Entry 4XHJ (X-ray diffraction, 3.16 A resolution); this record covers chains A and B of the 4 polymer chains in the assembly.

# Chain A
Name: Envelope glycoprotein H
Organism: Human herpesvirus 3 strain Oka vaccine
UniProtKB: Q775J3 (GH_VZVO); numbering as in UniProt (aligned over 1-795)
Sequence (833 residues; row label = number of the first residue in the row):
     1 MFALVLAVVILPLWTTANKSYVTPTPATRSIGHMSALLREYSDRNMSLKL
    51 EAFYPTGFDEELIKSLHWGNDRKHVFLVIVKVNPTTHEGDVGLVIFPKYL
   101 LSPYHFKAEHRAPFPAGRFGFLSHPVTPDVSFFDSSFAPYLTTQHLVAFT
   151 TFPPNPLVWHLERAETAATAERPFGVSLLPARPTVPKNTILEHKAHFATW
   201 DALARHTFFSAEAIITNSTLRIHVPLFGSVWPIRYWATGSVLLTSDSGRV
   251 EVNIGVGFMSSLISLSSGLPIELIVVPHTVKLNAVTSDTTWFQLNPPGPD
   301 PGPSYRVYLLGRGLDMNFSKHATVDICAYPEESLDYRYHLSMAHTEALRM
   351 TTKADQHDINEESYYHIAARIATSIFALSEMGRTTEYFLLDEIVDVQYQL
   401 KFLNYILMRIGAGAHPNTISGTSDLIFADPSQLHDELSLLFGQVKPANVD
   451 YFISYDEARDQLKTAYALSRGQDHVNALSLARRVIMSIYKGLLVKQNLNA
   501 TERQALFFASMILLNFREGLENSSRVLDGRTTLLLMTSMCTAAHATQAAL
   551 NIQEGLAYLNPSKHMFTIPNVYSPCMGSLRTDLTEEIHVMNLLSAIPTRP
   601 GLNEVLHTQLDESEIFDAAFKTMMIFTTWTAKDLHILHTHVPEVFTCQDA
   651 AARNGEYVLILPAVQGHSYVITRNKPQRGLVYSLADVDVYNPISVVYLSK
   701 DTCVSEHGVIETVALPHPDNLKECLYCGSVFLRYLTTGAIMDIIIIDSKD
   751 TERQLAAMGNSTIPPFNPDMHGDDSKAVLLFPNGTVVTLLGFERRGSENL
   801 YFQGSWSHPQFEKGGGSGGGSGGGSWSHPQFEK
Unresolved in the structure: 1-35, 105-117, 444-451, 517-522, 792-833
Disulfides: C540-C575, C647-C703, C724-C727
Covalent attachments: N-acetylglucosamine (NAG) linked to N217, N499; glycan linked to N783
Construct notes: expression tag (796-833)
UniProt features mapped onto this chain:
  - glycosylation (N-linked (GlcNAc...) asparagine): N18, N45, N217, N317, N499, N522, N760, N783

# Chain B
Name: Envelope glycoprotein L
Organism: Human herpesvirus 3 strain Oka vaccine
UniProtKB: Q9J3N1 (GL_VZVO); numbering as in UniProt (aligned over 23-160)
Sequence (138 residues; each row starts with the number of its first residue):
    23 LHLQDDTPLFFGAKPLSDVSLIITEPCVSSVYEAWDYAAPPVSNLSEALS
    73 GIVVKTKCPVPEVILWFKDKQMAYWTNPYVTLKGLTQSVGEEHKSGDIRD
   123 ALLDALSGVWVDSTPSSTNIPENGCVWGADRLFQRVCQ
Unresolved in the structure: 23-28
Disulfides: C49-C80, C147-C159
Covalent attachments: glycan linked to N66

# Interface between chain A and chain B
Contacting residue pairs - 150 pairs, chain A then chain B:
  A36(A) - I120(B)  hydrophobic
  L38(A) - A123(B)  hydrophobic
  T56(A) - D119(B)
  W68(A) - V41(B)
  W68(A) - I45(B)
  N70(A) - W88(B)
  D71(A) - K90(B)  salt bridge
  V75(A) - L71(B)
  V75(A) - S72(B)
  V75(A) - G73(B)
  F76(A) - V41(B)  hydrophobic
  F76(A) - S72(B)
  F76(A) - G73(B)
  F76(A) - I74(B)  hydrogen bond (backbone-backbone)
  L77(A) - I74(B)
  L77(A) - L124(B)  hydrophobic
  L77(A) - L128(B)  hydrophobic
  V78(A) - I74(B)  hydrogen bond (backbone-backbone)
  V78(A) - V75(B)
  V78(A) - V76(B)  hydrogen bond (backbone-backbone)
  I79(A) - V76(B)
  I79(A) - T78(B)
  V80(A) - V76(B)  hydrogen bond (backbone-backbone)
  V80(A) - K77(B)
  V80(A) - T78(B)  hydrogen bond (backbone-backbone)
  K81(A) - T78(B)
  V82(A) - K79(B)
  I95(A) - I120(B)
  F96(A) - L124(B)  hydrophobic
  K98(A) - S68(B)
  Y99(A) - K116(B)
  L100(A) - S110(B)
  L100(A) - V111(B)
  L100(A) - K116(B)  hydrogen bond (backbone-side chain)
  L100(A) - R121(B)
  L100(A) - L124(B)  hydrophobic
  L101(A) - L107(B)  hydrophobic
  S102(A) - E113(B)
  S102(A) - K116(B)  hydrogen bond (backbone-side chain)
  P103(A) - E113(B)
  Y104(A) - E113(B)  hydrogen bond (backbone-side chain)
  Y104(A) - H115(B)
  V130(A) - Q109(B)
  V130(A) - E113(B)
  S131(A) - G106(B)  hydrogen bond (side chain-backbone)
  S131(A) - S110(B)
  F132(A) - V102(B)
  F132(A) - T103(B)
  F132(A) - G106(B)
  F133(A) - G106(B)
  F133(A) - S110(B)
  F137(A) - P62(B)
  F137(A) - V64(B)
  F137(A) - S65(B)
  F137(A) - L67(B)  hydrophobic
  A138(A) - L154(B)  hydrophobic
  P139(A) - F155(B)  hydrophobic
  Y140(A) - N99(B)
  Y140(A) - V102(B)
  L141(A) - Y59(B)
  L141(A) - A61(B)  hydrophobic
  L141(A) - T98(B)
  L141(A) - N99(B)  hydrogen bond (backbone-backbone)
  L141(A) - T103(B)
  T142(A) - Y59(B)
  T142(A) - A60(B)
  T142(A) - A61(B)
  T142(A) - L154(B)
  T143(A) - Y59(B)
  T143(A) - N99(B)  hydrogen bond (backbone-side chain)
  T143(A) - V102(B)
  Q144(A) - W57(B)
  Q144(A) - Y59(B)
  Q144(A) - N99(B)
  H145(A) - N99(B)  hydrogen bond (backbone-side chain)
  L146(A) - Y101(B)
  L146(A) - S138(B)
  L146(A) - S139(B)  hydrogen bond (backbone-backbone)
  V147(A) - Y59(B)
  V147(A) - V82(B)  hydrophobic
  V147(A) - N99(B)
  V147(A) - S139(B)  hydrogen bond (backbone-side chain)
  A148(A) - S139(B)  hydrogen bond (backbone-side chain)
  A148(A) - N141(B)  hydrogen bond (backbone-side chain)
  F149(A) - S139(B)
  F149(A) - N141(B)
  F149(A) - I142(B)
  F149(A) - P143(B)  hydrophobic
  T150(A) - S139(B)  hydrogen bond (side chain-backbone)
  T150(A) - T140(B)
  T150(A) - N141(B)  hydrogen bond (backbone-backbone)
  T150(A) - P143(B)
  V224(A) - F155(B)  hydrophobic
  P225(A) - F155(B)
  L226(A) - V148(B)  hydrophobic
  L226(A) - F155(B)  hydrophobic
  F227(A) - F155(B)
  G228(A) - F155(B)
  W231(A) - V102(B)
  W231(A) - K105(B)
  W231(A) - G106(B)
  W231(A) - Q109(B)  hydrogen bond
  T244(A) - C159(B)
  T244(A) - Q160(B)  hydrogen bond
  S245(A) - C159(B)
  S245(A) - Q160(B)
  D246(A) - C159(B)  hydrogen bond (backbone-side chain)
  G248(A) - C147(B)
  R249(A) - C147(B)
  R249(A) - V148(B)
  R249(A) - W149(B)
  R249(A) - V158(B)
  R249(A) - C159(B)  hydrogen bond (side chain-backbone)
  E251(A) - W149(B)
  E251(A) - G150(B)  hydrogen bond (side chain-backbone)
  L262(A) - W149(B)
  S264(A) - C147(B)
  S264(A) - V148(B)  hydrogen bond (side chain-backbone)
  L265(A) - G146(B)  hydrogen bond (backbone-backbone)
  L265(A) - C147(B)
  S266(A) - N145(B)
  S266(A) - G146(B)  hydrogen bond (backbone-backbone)
  S267(A) - N145(B)  hydrogen bond (backbone-side chain)
  G268(A) - N145(B)
  G268(A) - G146(B)
  L269(A) - I142(B)  hydrophobic
  L269(A) - P143(B)
  L269(A) - N145(B)
  P270(A) - V148(B)  hydrophobic
  N283(A) - Q109(B)  hydrogen bond
  T286(A) - K105(B)
  S287(A) - W132(B)
  S287(A) - S138(B)
  D288(A) - K105(B)
  T289(A) - L104(B)  hydrogen bond (side chain-backbone)
  T289(A) - K105(B)  hydrogen bond (side chain-backbone)
  T289(A) - T108(B)  hydrogen bond (backbone-side chain)
  T289(A) - L128(B)
  T290(A) - S129(B)
  W291(A) - K105(B)  hydrogen bond (backbone-side chain)
  F292(A) - T108(B)
  F292(A) - Q109(B)  hydrogen bond (backbone-side chain)
  F292(A) - G112(B)
  R312(A) - T140(B)  hydrogen bond (side chain-backbone)
  R312(A) - N141(B)  hydrogen bond (side chain-backbone)
  R312(A) - I142(B)
  R312(A) - P143(B)
  N317(A) - I142(B)
  T418(A) - Q160(B)
  S420(A) - Q160(B)  hydrogen bond
Also at the interface, not in a pair above, chain A (82 interface residues in all): M46, H67, H74, V94, P97, P154, S247, A284, V285
Also at the interface, not in a pair above, chain B (75 interface residues in all): D40, S42, T46, N66, L87, P100, A127, E144, A151, R157

# In short
82 residues of chain A and 75 residues of chain B are in contact, with 36 hydrogen bonds and 1 salt bridge.
Polar contacts include D71(A)-K90(B), L100(A)-K116(B) and S102(A)-K116(B).
Here chain A is Envelope glycoprotein H and chain B is Envelope glycoprotein L, both from Human herpesvirus 3
strain Oka vaccine. Entry 4XHJ (gHgL of Varicella-zoster virus in complex with human neutralizing antibodies)
was determined by X-ray diffraction (same publication as 4XI5).
